PDB entry 3VM0 | X-ray diffraction, 1.70 A resolution | chain A

Chain A:
Protein: Nitrite reductase
Source organism: Nicotiana tabacum
Notes: EC 1.7.7.1
UniProtKB: Q76KB0 (Q76KB0_TOBAC); residues -6 to 555 here correspond to UniProt positions 19-580 (UniProt number = residue number + 25)
Amino-acid sequence (584 residues; each row starts with the number of its first residue; numbers below 1 keep their minus sign (Met-28 is residue -28)):
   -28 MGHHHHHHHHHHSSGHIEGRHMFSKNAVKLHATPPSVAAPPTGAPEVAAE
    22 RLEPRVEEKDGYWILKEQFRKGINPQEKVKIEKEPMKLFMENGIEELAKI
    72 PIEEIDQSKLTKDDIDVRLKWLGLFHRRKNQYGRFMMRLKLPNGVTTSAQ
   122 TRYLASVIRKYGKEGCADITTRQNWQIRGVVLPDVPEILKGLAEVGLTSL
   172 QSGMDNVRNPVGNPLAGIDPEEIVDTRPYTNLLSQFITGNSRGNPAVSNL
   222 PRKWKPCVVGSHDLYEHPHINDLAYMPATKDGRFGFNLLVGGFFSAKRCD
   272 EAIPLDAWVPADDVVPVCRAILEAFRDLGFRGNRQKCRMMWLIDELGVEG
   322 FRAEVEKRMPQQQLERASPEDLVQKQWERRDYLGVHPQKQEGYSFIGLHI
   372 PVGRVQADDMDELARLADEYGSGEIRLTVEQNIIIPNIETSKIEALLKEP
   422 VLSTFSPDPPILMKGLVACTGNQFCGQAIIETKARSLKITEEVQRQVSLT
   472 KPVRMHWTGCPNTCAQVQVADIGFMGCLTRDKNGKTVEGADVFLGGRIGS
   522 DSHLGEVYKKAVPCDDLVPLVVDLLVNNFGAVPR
Disordered / not traced: -28 to 17
Construct notes: expression tag (-28 to -7); engineered mutation Lys226 (Asn251 in Q76KB0); conflict Arg290 (Lys315 in Q76KB0)
Ion coordination: K+: Ile371, Glu401, Gln402, Asn403; 4Fe-4S cluster Fe: Cys440, Cys446, Cys481, Cys485; siroheme Fe: Cys485 (together with nitrite ion)
Ligand contacts:
  - nitrite ion (NO2): Arg109, Arg179, Lys224
  - 4Fe-4S cluster (SF4): Cys440, Thr441, Gly442, Cys446, Gln448, Ala449, Thr479, Gly480, Cys481, Asn483, Thr484, Cys485
  - siroheme (SRM): Lys91, Phe96, Arg98, Met107, Arg109, Ile140, Thr141, Thr142, Arg143, Asn145, Gln147, Arg149, Arg223, Lys224, Lys226, Ile241, Phe264, Phe265, Ser266, Ala267, Arg309, Gln402, Ala439, Cys440, Thr441, Phe445, Cys446, Gly447, Gln448, Asn483, Thr484, Cys485, Gln487

Summary:
Ligands of chain A: siroheme, 4Fe-4S cluster and nitrite ion. The K+ site is built by Ile371, Glu401, Gln402
and Asn403. Cys440, Cys446, Cys481 and Cys485 form the 4Fe-4S cluster Fe site.
Chain A is Nitrite reductase (Nicotiana tabacum); the structure, Assimilatory nitrite reductase (Nii3) - N226K
mutant - NO2 complex from tobacco leaf, was determined by X-ray diffraction, deposited together with 3VLX,
3VLY, 3VLZ and 3VM1.
